PDB entry 7PP6 | electron microscopy, 3.40 A resolution | chains C and D of the 6 polymer chains in the assembly

Chain C (and D):
Molecule: Mucin-2
From: Homo sapiens
Notes: chain D of this document is another copy of the same molecule, construct and numbering; everything in this record applies to it too
Reference sequence: A0A0G2JR65 (A0A0G2JR65_HUMAN); numbering as in UniProt (aligned over 21-1259)
Sequence (1245 residues; numbered 21 to 1265; the number before each row is that of its first residue):
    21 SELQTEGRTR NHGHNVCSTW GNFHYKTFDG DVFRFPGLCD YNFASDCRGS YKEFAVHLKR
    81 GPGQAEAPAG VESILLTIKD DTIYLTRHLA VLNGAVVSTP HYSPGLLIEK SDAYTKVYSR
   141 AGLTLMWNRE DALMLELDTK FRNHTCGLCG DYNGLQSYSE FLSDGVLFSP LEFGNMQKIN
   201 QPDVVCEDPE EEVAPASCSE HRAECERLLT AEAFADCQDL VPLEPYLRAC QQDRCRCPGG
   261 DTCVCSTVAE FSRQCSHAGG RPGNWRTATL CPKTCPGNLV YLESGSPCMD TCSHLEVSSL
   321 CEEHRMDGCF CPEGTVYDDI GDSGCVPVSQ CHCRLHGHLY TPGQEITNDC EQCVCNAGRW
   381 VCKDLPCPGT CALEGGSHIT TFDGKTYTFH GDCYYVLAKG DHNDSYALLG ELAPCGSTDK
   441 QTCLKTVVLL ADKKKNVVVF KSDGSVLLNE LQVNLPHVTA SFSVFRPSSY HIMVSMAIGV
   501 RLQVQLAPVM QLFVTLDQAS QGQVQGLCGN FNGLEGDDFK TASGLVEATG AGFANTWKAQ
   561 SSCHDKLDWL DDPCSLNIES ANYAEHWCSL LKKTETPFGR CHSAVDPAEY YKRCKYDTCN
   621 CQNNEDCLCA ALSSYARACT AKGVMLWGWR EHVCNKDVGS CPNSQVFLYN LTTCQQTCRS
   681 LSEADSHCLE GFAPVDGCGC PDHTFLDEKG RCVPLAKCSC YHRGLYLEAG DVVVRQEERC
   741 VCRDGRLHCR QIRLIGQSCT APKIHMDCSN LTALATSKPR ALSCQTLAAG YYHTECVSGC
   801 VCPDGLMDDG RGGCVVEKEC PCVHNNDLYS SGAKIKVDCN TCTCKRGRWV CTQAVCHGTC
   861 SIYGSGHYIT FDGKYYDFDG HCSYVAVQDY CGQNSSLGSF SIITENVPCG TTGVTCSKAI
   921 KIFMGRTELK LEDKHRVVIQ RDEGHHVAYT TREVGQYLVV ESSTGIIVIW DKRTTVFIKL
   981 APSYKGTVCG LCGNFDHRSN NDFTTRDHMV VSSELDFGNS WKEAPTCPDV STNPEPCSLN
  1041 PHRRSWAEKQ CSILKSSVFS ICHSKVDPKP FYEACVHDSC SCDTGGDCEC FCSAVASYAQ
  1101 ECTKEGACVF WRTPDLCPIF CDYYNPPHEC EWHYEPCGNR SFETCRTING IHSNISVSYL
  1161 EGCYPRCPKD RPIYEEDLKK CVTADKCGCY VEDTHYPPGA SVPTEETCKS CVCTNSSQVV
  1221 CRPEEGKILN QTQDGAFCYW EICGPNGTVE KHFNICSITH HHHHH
Not modelled in the structure: 21-779, 794-800, 893-896, 1227-1236, 1241-1265 (chain D: 21-34, 722-723, 734-738, 750-779, 794-800, 893-896, 1227-1236, 1241-1265)
Differences from the reference sequence: expression tag (1260-1265)
Cystine bridges: Cys784-Cys820, Cys802-Cys814, Cys822-Cys844, Cys839-Cys856, Cys842-Cys851, Cys860-Cys992, Cys882-Cys1027, Cys891-Cys989, Cys909-Cys916, Cys1037-Cys1080, Cys1051-Cys1075, Cys1062-Cys1102, Cys1082-Cys1090, Cys1092-Cys1117, Cys1108-Cys1137, Cys1121-Cys1163, Cys1145-Cys1187, Cys1167-Cys1181, Cys1189-Cys1213, Cys1208-Cys1238, Cys1211-Cys1221
Glycans and other covalent adducts: N-acetylglucosamine (NAG) linked to Asn1154
Metal / ion sites: Ca2+: Asp872, Asn994, Asp996, Arg998, Asn1001, Asp1002

Interface between chain C and chain D:
Inter-chain disulfides: Cys1130(C)-Cys1130(D)
Contacting residue pairs - 35 pairs, chain C then chain D:
  Lys934(C) with Asp1115(D)
  Arg973(C) with Asp1115(D), salt bridge
  His1042(C) with Asp1083(D)
  Trp1046(C) with Thr1084(D); Gly1085(D); Gly1086(D)
  Asp1083(C) with His1042(D); Arg1043(D)
  Thr1084(C) with Trp1046(D)
  Gly1085(C) with Arg1043(D); Trp1046(D); Asp1087(D)
  Gly1086(C) with Trp1046(D); Asp1087(D); Cys1088(D)
  Asp1087(C) with Gly1085(D); Gly1086(D), hydrogen bond (side chain-backbone); Asp1087(D), hydrogen bond (side chain-backbone)
  Cys1088(C) with Gly1086(D); Cys1088(D), hydrophobic
  Phe1110(C) with Tyr1123(D), hydrophobic
  Arg1112(C) with Tyr1123(D)
  Pro1114(C) with Tyr1123(D), hydrophobic
  Asp1115(C) with Lys934(D), salt bridge
  Pro1118(C) with Pro1118(D); Phe1120(D), hydrophobic
  Ile1119(C) with Phe1120(D)
  Phe1120(C) with Pro1118(D), hydrophobic; Ile1119(D)
  Tyr1123(C) with Phe1110(D), hydrophobic; Pro1114(D), hydrophobic
  His1128(C) with Arg1166(D), hydrogen bond
  Cys1130(C) with Cys1130(D), disulfide
  His1133(C) with His1128(D)
  Arg1166(C) with His1128(D)
Interface residues without a listed pair, chain C (26 interface residues in all): Thr911, Arg1043, Thr1113, Tyr1124
Interface residues without a listed pair, chain D (26 interface residues in all): Thr911, Arg973, Arg1112, Thr1113, Tyr1124, His1133

Overview:
The chain C/chain D interface involves 26 residues from each chain; the contacts include 1 disulfide bond, 3
hydrogen bonds and 2 salt bridges. Among the polar pairs are Arg973(C)-Asp1115(D), Asp1115(C)-Lys934(D) and
Asp1087(C)-Gly1086(D). N-acetylglucosamine is covalently linked to Asn1154(C).
Chain C and chain D are both Mucin-2 (Homo sapiens); the structure, MUC2 Tubules of D1D2D3 domains, was
determined by electron microscopy, deposited together with 7PMV, 7PNF and 7POV.
